Entry 1IEC (X-ray diffraction, 2.20 A resolution); this record covers chains A and B.

== Chain A ==
Name: Capsid protein P40: assemblin protease
Source organism: Human herpesvirus 5
Notes: EC 3.4.21.97
Reference sequence: P16753 (VP40_HCMVA); numbering as in UniProt (aligned over 1-256)
Amino-acid sequence (256 residues; each row starts with the number of its first residue):
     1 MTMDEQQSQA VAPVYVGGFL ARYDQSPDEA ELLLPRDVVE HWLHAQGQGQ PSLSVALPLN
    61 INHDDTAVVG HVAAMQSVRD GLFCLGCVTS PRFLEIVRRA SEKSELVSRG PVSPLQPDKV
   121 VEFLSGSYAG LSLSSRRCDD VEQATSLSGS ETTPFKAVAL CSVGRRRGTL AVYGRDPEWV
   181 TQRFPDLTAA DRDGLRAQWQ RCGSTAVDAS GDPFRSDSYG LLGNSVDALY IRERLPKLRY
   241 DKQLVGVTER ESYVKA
Not modelled in the structure: 1-9, 44-55, 137-154, 201-210
Modified residues: Ser132 (o-benzylsulfonyl-serine; SEB)
Construct notes: modified residue (132); engineered mutation Gln143 (Ala in P16753), Ala157 (His in P16753)
UniProt features mapped onto this chain:
  - active site: His63 (Charge relay system)
  - site (Cleavage): Ala209, Ser210, Ala256
From the paper describing this entry:
  - mutagenesis - S134A, S134A/H157A, H157A (22-fold): decreased catalytic activity
  - contacts within the chain: His63-Ser134
  - catalytic residues: His63

== Chain B ==
Name: Capsid protein P40: assemblin protease
Source organism: Human herpesvirus 5
Notes: EC 3.4.21.97
Reference sequence: P16753 (VP40_HCMVA); residues 301-556 here correspond to UniProt positions 1-256 (UniProt number = residue number - 300)
Amino-acid sequence (256 residues; numbered 301 to 556; the number before each row is that of its first residue):
   301 MTMDEQQSQA VAPVYVGGFL ARYDQSPDEA ELLLPRDVVE HWLHAQGQGQ PSLSVALPLN
   361 INHDDTAVVG HVAAMQSVRD GLFCLGCVTS PRFLEIVRRA SEKSELVSRG PVSPLQPDKV
   421 VEFLSGSYAG LSLSSRRCDD VEQATSLSGS ETTPFKAVAL CSVGRRRGTL AVYGRDPEWV
   481 TQRFPDLTAA DRDGLRAQWQ RCGSTAVDAS GDPFRSDSYG LLGNSVDALY IRERLPKLRY
   541 DKQLVGVTER ESYVKA
Not modelled in the structure: 301-303, 344-354, 436-454, 502-503, 509-510
Modified residues: Ser432 (o-benzylsulfonyl-serine; SEB)
Construct notes: modified residue (432); engineered mutation Gln443 (Ala143 in P16753), Ala457 (His157 in P16753)
UniProt features mapped onto this chain:
  - active site: His363 (Charge relay system)
  - site (Cleavage): Ala509, Ser510, Ala556

== Interface between chain A and chain B ==
Pairs across the interface - 69 pairs, chain A then chain B:
  Asp64(A) - Lys403(B)  salt bridge
  Ile96(A) - Tyr519(B)  hydrophobic
  Ile96(A) - Leu522(B)  hydrophobic
  Arg99(A) - Tyr519(B)
  Ala100(A) - Tyr519(B)
  Ala100(A) - Leu522(B)  hydrophobic
  Ala100(A) - Gly523(B)
  Lys103(A) - Asp364(B)  salt bridge
  Lys103(A) - Gly520(B)
  Lys103(A) - Gly523(B)
  Lys103(A) - Asn524(B)  hydrogen bond (backbone-backbone)
  Ser104(A) - Gly523(B)
  Ser104(A) - Val526(B)
  Ser104(A) - Asp527(B)  hydrogen bond
  Glu105(A) - Asp527(B)  hydrogen bond (backbone-side chain)
  Leu106(A) - Asp527(B)  hydrogen bond (backbone-side chain)
  Leu106(A) - Tyr530(B)  hydrophobic
  Phe123(A) - Leu522(B)
  Phe123(A) - Gly523(B)
  Phe123(A) - Val526(B)  hydrophobic
  Gly126(A) - Val526(B)
  Gly126(A) - Tyr530(B)  hydrogen bond (backbone-side chain)
  Ser127(A) - Val526(B)
  Ser218(A) - Ser518(B)  hydrogen bond
  Ser218(A) - Tyr519(B)
  Tyr219(A) - Ile396(B)  hydrophobic
  Tyr219(A) - Arg399(B)  hydrogen bond
  Tyr219(A) - Ala400(B)
  Tyr219(A) - Ser518(B)
  Gly220(A) - Lys403(B)
  Leu221(A) - Leu522(B)
  Leu222(A) - Ile396(B)  hydrophobic
  Leu222(A) - Ala400(B)  hydrophobic
  Leu222(A) - Phe423(B)
  Leu222(A) - Leu521(B)
  Leu222(A) - Leu522(B)
  Gly223(A) - Ala400(B)
  Gly223(A) - Lys403(B)
  Gly223(A) - Ser404(B)
  Gly223(A) - Phe423(B)
  Asn224(A) - Lys403(B)
  Ser225(A) - Ser525(B)
  Val226(A) - Ser404(B)
  Val226(A) - Phe423(B)  hydrophobic
  Val226(A) - Gly426(B)
  Val226(A) - Ser427(B)
  Asp227(A) - Ser404(B)  hydrogen bond
  Asp227(A) - Glu405(B)  hydrogen bond (side chain-backbone)
  Asp227(A) - Leu406(B)  hydrogen bond (side chain-backbone)
  Ala228(A) - Leu529(B)  hydrophobic
  Leu229(A) - Ala528(B)
  Leu229(A) - Leu529(B)  hydrophobic
  Leu229(A) - Arg534(B)  hydrogen bond (backbone-side chain)
  Leu229(A) - Leu535(B)
  Tyr230(A) - Leu406(B)  hydrophobic
  Tyr230(A) - Ser425(B)
  Tyr230(A) - Gly426(B)  hydrogen bond (side chain-backbone)
  Tyr230(A) - Leu535(B)  hydrophobic
  Tyr230(A) - Lys555(B)
  Tyr230(A) - Ala556(B)
  Arg232(A) - Leu535(B)
  Arg232(A) - Pro536(B)
  Arg232(A) - Arg539(B)
  Arg234(A) - Leu529(B)  hydrogen bond (side chain-backbone)
  Arg234(A) - Tyr530(B)  hydrogen bond
  Leu235(A) - Leu529(B)
  Leu235(A) - Tyr530(B)  hydrophobic
  Arg239(A) - Arg532(B)
  Ala256(A) - Tyr530(B)
Other interface residues (no listed pair), chain A (36 interface residues in all): Thr66, Val107, Ser125, Ala129, Ile231, Leu238, Lys255
Other interface residues (no listed pair), chain B (36 interface residues in all): Thr366, Ala429, Ile531, Leu538

== Summary ==
The chain A/chain B interface involves 36 residues from each chain; the contacts include 14 hydrogen bonds and
2 salt bridges. Polar contacts include Asp64(A)-Lys403(B), Lys103(A)-Asp364(B) and Ser104(A)-Asp527(B). The
paper reports the catalytic residue His63(A); S134A, S134A/H157A and H157A of chain A reduce catalytic
activity.
Chain A and chain B are both Capsid protein P40: assemblin protease (Human herpesvirus 5); the structure,
Crystal structure of the catalytic site mutant (H157A) of the human cytomegalovirus protease, was determined
by X-ray diffraction (same publication as 1ID4, 1IED, 1IEF and 1IEG).
